Entry 6VYV (electron microscopy, 6.33 A resolution (low resolution: residue-level contacts below are approximate; hydrogen-bond / salt-bridge calls are withheld)); this record covers chains B and F of the 16 polymer chains in the assembly.

== Chain B ==
Molecule: E1 glycoprotein
From: Ross river virus (strain T48)
Notes: EC 3.4.21.90
UniProtKB: P08491 (POLS_RRVT); residues 1-393 here correspond to UniProt positions 817-1209 (UniProt number = residue number + 816)
Sequence (393 residues; row label = number of the first residue in the row):
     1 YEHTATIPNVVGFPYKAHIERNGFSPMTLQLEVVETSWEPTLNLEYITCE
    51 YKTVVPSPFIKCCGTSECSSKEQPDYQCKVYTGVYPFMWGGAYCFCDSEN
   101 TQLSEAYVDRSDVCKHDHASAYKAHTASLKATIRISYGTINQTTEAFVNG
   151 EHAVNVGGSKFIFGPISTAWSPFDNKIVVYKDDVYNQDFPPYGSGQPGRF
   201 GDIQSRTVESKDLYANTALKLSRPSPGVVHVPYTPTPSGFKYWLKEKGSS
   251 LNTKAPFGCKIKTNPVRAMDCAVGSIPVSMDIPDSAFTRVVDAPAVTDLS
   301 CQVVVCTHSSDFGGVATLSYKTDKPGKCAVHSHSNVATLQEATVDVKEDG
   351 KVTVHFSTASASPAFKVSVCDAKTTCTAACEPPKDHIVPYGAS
Swiss-Prot annotation at these positions:
  - region: Val-84 to Thr-101 (E1 fusion peptide loop)
  - glycosylation: Asn-141 (N-linked (GlcNAc...) asparagine)

== Chain F ==
Molecule: E2 glycoprotein
From: Ross river virus (strain T48)
Notes: EC 3.4.21.90
UniProtKB: P08491 (POLS_RRVT); residues 1-341 here correspond to UniProt positions 335-675 (UniProt number = residue number + 334)
Sequence (341 residues; row label = number of the first residue in the row):
     1 SVTEHFNVYKATRPYLAYCADCGDGYFCYSPVAIEKIRDEAPDGMLKIQV
    51 SAQIGLDKAGTHAHTKIRYMAGHDVQESKRDSLRVYTSAACSIHGTMGHF
   101 IVAHCPPGDYLKVSFEDADSHVKACKVQYKHDPLPVGREKFVVRPHFGVE
   151 LPCTSYQLTTAPTDEEIDMHTPPDIPDRTLLSQTAGNVKITAGGRTIRYN
   201 CTCGRDNVGTTSTDKTINTCKIDQCHAAVTSHDKWQFTSPFVPRADQTAR
   251 RGKVHVPFPLTNVTCRVPLARAPDVTYGKKEVTLRLHPDHPTLFSYRSLG
   301 AEPHPYEEWVDKFSERIIPVTEEGIEYQWGNNPPVRLWAQL
Swiss-Prot annotation at these positions:
  - region (Interaction with host Mxra8 receptor): Tyr-26 to Tyr-29, His-62 to His-64, Thr-184 to Asn-187, Thr-216 to Ile-222
  - glycosylation (N-linked (GlcNAc...) asparagine): Asn-200, Asn-262

== How chain B and chain F interact ==
Contacting residue pairs (37; chain B residue first):
  Val-55(B) with Thr-238(F)
  Ser-57(B) with Pro-243(F); Arg-244(F)
  Pro-58(B) with Val-242(F); Pro-243(F); Arg-244(F)
  Phe-59(B) with Arg-244(F)
  Ile-60(B) with Arg-244(F); Ala-245(F)
  Trp-89(B) with Pro-176(F); Asp-177(F); Arg-178(F)
  Gly-90(B) with Pro-176(F); Asp-177(F); Arg-178(F); Ala-227(F); Ala-228(F)
  Val-229(B) with Phe-241(F)
  Ala-255(B) with Ser-298(F); Pro-303(F)
  Phe-257(B) with Gly-300(F); Ala-301(F)
  Ser-309(B) with Leu-341(F)
  Pro-383(B) with Leu-341(F)
  Asp-385(B) with Lys-279(F); Gln-340(F); Leu-341(F)
  His-386(B) with Gly-278(F); Lys-279(F); Ala-339(F); Gln-340(F)
  Ile-387(B) with Trp-338(F); Ala-339(F); Gln-340(F)
  Val-388(B) with Arg-336(F); Trp-338(F)
  Pro-389(B) with Arg-336(F)
Also at the interface, not in a pair above, chain B (25 interface residues in all): Pro-56, Met-88, Gly-91, Pro-256, Gly-258, His-308, Ser-310, Lys-384
Also at the interface, not in a pair above, chain F (23 interface residues in all): Leu-337

== Overview ==
25 residues of chain B and 23 residues of chain F are in contact.
Chain B is E1 glycoprotein and chain F is E2 glycoprotein, both from Ross river virus (strain T48); the
structure, Human mAbs broadly protect against infection of arthritiogenic alphaviruses by recognizing
conserved elements of the MXR8 ..., was determined by electron microscopy, deposited together with 6W2U, 6W09
and 6W1C.
